Entry 6I5C (X-ray diffraction, 2.95 A resolution); this record covers chains D and E of the 6 polymer chains in the assembly.

[Chain D]
Molecule: Tubulin beta-2B chain
Source organism: Bos taurus
UniProt: Q6B856 (TBB2B_BOVIN); the author numbering skips numbers that UniProt does not, so the offset changes along the chain: 1-42 = UniProt 1-42; 45-360 = UniProt 43-358; 369-441 = UniProt 359-431
Chain sequence (431 residues; row label = number of the first residue in the row; note: 10 numbers in that range are skipped by the numbering (no residue carries them; nothing is unmodelled there)):
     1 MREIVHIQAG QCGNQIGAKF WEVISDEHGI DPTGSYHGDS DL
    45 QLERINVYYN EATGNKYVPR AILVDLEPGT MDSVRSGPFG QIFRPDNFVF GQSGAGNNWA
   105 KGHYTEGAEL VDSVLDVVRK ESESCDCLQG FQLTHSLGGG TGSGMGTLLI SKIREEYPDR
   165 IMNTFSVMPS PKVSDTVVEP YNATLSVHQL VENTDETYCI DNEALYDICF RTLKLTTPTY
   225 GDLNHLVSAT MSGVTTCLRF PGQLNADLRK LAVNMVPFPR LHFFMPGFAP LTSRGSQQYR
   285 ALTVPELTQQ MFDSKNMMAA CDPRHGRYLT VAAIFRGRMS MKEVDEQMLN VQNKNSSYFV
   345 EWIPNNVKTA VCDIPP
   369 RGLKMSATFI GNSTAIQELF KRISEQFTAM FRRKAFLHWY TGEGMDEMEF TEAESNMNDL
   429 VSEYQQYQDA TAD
Disordered / not traced: 1, 277-285
Ion coordination: Ca2+: Gln11 (together with GDP)
Small-molecule neighbours: GDP (guanosine-5'-diphosphate): Gly10, Gln11, Cys12, Gln15, Ile16, Asp69, Glu71, Ala99, Asn101, Ser140, Gly142, Gly143, Gly144, Thr145, Gly146, Ser147, Val171, Pro173, Val177, Ser178, Glu183, Asn206, Leu209, Tyr224, Leu227, Asn228, Val231
Curated features (UniProtKB/Swiss-Prot):
  - motif: Met1 to Ile4 (MREI motif)
  - binding site (GTP): Gln11, Glu71, Ser140, Gly144, Thr145, Gly146, Asn206, Asn228
  - binding site (Mg(2+)): Glu71
  - modified residue: Ser40 (Phosphoserine), Thr57 (Phosphothreonine), Lys60 (N6-acetyllysine), Ser174 (Phosphoserine), Thr287 (Phosphothreonine), Thr292 (Phosphothreonine), Arg320 (Omega-N-methylarginine)
  - cross-link (Glycyl lysine isopeptide (Lys-Gly)): Lys60 (interchain with G-Cter in ubiquitin), Lys326 (interchain with G-Cter in ubiquitin)

[Chain E]
Molecule: Stathmin-4
Source organism: Rattus norvegicus
UniProt: P63043 (STMN4_RAT), isoform P63043-3; residues 6-141 here correspond to UniProt positions 77-212 (UniProt number = residue number + 71)
Chain sequence (136 residues; row label = number of the first residue in the row):
     6 MEVIELNKCT SGQSFEVILK PPSFDGVPEF NASLPRRRDP SLEEIQKKLE AAEERRKYQE
    66 AELLKHLAEK REHEREVIQK AIEENNNFIK MAKEKLAQKM ESNKENREAH LAAMLERLQE
   126 KDKHAEEVRK NKELKE
Disordered / not traced: 28-43
Curated features (UniProtKB/Swiss-Prot):
  - modified residue: Ser19 (Phosphoserine)

[Chain D / chain E interface]
Contacting residue pairs (27):
  Tyr108(D) - His129(E)  hydrogen bond
  Tyr108(D) - Ala130(E)  hydrophobic
  Tyr108(D) - Val133(E)  hydrophobic
  Tyr108(D) - Arg134(E)  hydrogen bond (backbone-side chain)
  Ala112(D) - Arg134(E)
  Ser155(D) - Lys126(E)
  Lys156(D) - Asp127(E)  salt bridge
  Arg158(D) - Met119(E)
  Arg158(D) - Leu123(E)
  Glu159(D) - Leu120(E)
  Glu159(D) - Leu123(E)
  Glu159(D) - Asp127(E)
  Pro162(D) - Leu116(E)  hydrophobic
  Pro162(D) - Met119(E)
  Asp163(D) - Arg112(E)
  Gln193(D) - Lys126(E)  hydrogen bond
  Asn197(D) - Leu123(E)
  Asn197(D) - Lys126(E)
  Thr409(D) - Lys140(E)
  Gly410(D) - Lys137(E)
  Glu411(D) - Val133(E)
  Glu411(D) - Lys137(E)  salt bridge
  Gly412(D) - Val133(E)
  Gly412(D) - Asn136(E)
  Gly412(D) - Lys137(E)
  Met413(D) - Val133(E)
  Glu417(D) - His129(E)  salt bridge
Interface residues without a listed pair, chain D (17 interface residues in all): Thr109
Interface residues without a listed pair, chain E (15 interface residues in all): Gln124

[In short]
The interface between chain D and chain E involves 17 residues on one side and 15 on the other; the contacts
include 3 hydrogen bonds and 3 salt bridges. Among the polar pairs are Lys156(D)-Asp127(E),
Glu411(D)-Lys137(E) and Glu417(D)-His129(E). Chain D binds GDP.
Chain D is Tubulin beta-2B chain (Bos taurus) and chain E is Stathmin-4 (Rattus norvegicus); the structure,
Long wavelength native-SAD phasing of Tubulin-Stathmin-TTL complex, was determined by X-ray diffraction (same
publication as 6I59).
